1BUN - chains A and B; structure by X-ray diffraction, 2.45 A resolution.

# Chain A
Name: BETA2-bungarotoxin
Source organism: Bungarus multicinctus
Notes: EC 3.1.1.4
UniProtKB: P00617 (PA21B_BUNMU); residue numbers follow UniProt; this construct covers 1-120
Chain sequence (120 residues; numbered 1 to 120; the number before each row is that of its first residue):
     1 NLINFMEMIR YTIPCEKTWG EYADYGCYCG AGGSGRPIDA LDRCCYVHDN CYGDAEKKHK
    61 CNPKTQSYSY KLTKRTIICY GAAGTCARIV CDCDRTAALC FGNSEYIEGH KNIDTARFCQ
Differences from the reference sequence: conflict Q66 (Ser in P00617), S67 (Gln in P00617), A87 (Gly in P00617), N103 (Gln in P00617), E105 (Asp in P00617)
Cystine bridges: C27-C119, C29-C45, C44-C100, C51-C93, C61-C86, C79-C91
Bound ions: Na+ site 1: Y28, G30, G32, D49; Na+ site 2: D39, E105

# Chain B
Name: BETA2-bungarotoxin
Source organism: Bungarus multicinctus
Notes: EC 3.1.1.4
UniProtKB: P00989 (IVB2_BUNMU); residues 1-61 here correspond to UniProt positions 25-85 (UniProt number = residue number + 24)
Chain sequence (61 residues; numbered 1 to 61; the number before each row is that of its first residue):
     1 RKRHPDCDKP PDTKICQTVV RAFYYKPSAK RCVQFRYGGC NGNGNHFKSD HLCRCECLEY
    61 R
Cystine bridges: C7-C57, C16-C40, C32-C53

# How chain A and chain B interact
Contacting residue pairs (16; chain A residue first):
  R10(A) - H51(B)
  Y11(A) - R1(B)
  Y11(A) - Y60(B)
  T12(A) - R1(B)  hydrogen bond (backbone-backbone)
  I13(A) - R1(B)
  C15(A) - R1(B)
  C15(A) - C55(B)  disulfide
  C15(A) - E56(B)
  E16(A) - K48(B)  salt bridge
  K74(A) - Y60(B)
  R75(A) - R1(B)
  R75(A) - K2(B)
  R75(A) - R3(B)
  R75(A) - C55(B)
  R75(A) - L58(B)  hydrogen bond (side chain-backbone)
  R75(A) - Y60(B)
Also at the interface, not in a pair above, chain A (9 interface residues in all): P14
Also at the interface, not in a pair above, chain B (11 interface residues in all): L52, R61
Cross-chain cystine bridges: C15(A)-C55(B)

# Summary
Chain A and chain B form an interface of 9 and 11 residues respectively; the contacts include 1 disulfide
bond, 2 hydrogen bonds and 1 salt bridge. Among the polar pairs are E16(A)-K48(B), R75(A)-L58(B) and
T12(A)-R1(B).
Here chain A is BETA2-bungarotoxin and chain B is BETA2-bungarotoxin, both from Bungarus multicinctus. Entry
1BUN (Structure of BETA2-bungarotoxin: potassium channel binding by kunitz modules and targeted phospholipase
action) was determined by X-ray diffraction.
